7AKK - chains A and D of the 6 polymer chains in the assembly; structure by X-ray diffraction, 3.40 A resolution.

Chain A:
Protein: Complement C3b alpha' chain
Organism: Homo sapiens
Reference sequence: P01024 (CO3_HUMAN); aligned to UniProt positions 749-1646 over residues 646-1543 (the alignment contains insertions or deletions, so no single offset holds)
Amino-acid sequence (898 residues; numbered 646 to 1543; the number before each row is that of its first residue):
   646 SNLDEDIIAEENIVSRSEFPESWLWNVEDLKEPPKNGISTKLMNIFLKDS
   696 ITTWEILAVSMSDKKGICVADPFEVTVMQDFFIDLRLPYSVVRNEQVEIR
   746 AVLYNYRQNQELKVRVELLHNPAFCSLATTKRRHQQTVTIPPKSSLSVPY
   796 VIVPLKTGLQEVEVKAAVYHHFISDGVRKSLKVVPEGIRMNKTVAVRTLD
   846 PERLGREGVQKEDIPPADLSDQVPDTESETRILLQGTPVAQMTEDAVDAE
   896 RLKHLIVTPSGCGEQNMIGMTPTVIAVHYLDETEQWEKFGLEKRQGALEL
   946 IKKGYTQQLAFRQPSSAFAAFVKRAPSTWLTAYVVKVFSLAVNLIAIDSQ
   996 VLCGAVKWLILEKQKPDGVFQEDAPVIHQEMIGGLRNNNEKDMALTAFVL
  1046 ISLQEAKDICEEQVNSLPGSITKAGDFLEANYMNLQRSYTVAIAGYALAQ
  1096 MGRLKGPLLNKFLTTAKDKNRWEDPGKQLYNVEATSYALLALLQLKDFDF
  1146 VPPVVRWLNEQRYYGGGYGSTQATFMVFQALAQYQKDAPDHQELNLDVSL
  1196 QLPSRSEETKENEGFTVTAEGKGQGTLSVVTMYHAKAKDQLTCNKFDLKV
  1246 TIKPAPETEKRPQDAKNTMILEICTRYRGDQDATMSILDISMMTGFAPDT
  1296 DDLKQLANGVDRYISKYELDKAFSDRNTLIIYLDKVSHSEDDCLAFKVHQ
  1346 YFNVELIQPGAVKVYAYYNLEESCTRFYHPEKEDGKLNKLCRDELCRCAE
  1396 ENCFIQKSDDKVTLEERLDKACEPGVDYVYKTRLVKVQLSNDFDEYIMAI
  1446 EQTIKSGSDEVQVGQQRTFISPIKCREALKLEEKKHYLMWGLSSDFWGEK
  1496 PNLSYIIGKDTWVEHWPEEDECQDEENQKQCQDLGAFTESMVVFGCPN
Disordered / not traced: 646-648, 1186-1236, 1403-1404
Swiss-Prot annotation at these positions:
  - site (Cleavage): Arg-851, Glu-852, Arg-1200, Ser-1201
  - modified residue: Ser-865 (Phosphoserine)
  - glycosylation: Asn-836 (N-linked (GlcNAc...) asparagine)
  - cross-link: Cys-907 to Gln-910 (Isoglutamyl cysteine thioester (Cys-Gln))
Cystine bridges: Cys-770/Cys-1393, Cys-998/Cys-1055, Cys-1238/Cys-1369, Cys-1269/Cys-1338, Cys-1386/Cys-1391, Cys-1398/Cys-1470, Cys-1517/Cys-1526
Metal / ion sites: K+: Ile-696, Thr-697; Mg2+: Asp-1144 (shared with Ser-142(D), Ser-144(D), Thr-209(D) of chain D)
Reported in the primary citation:
  - conformationally variable residues (order/disorder transition): Ile-913 to Leu-954, Cys-1269 to Ser-1281, Lys-1299 to Lys-1330

Chain D:
Protein: Integrin alpha-M
Organism: Homo sapiens
Reference sequence: P11215 (ITAM_HUMAN); residues 127-321 here correspond to UniProt positions 143-337 (UniProt number = residue number + 16)
Amino-acid sequence (195 residues; row label = number of the first residue in the row):
   127 GSPQEDSDIAFLIDGSGSIIPHDFRRMKEFVSTVMEQLKKSKTLFSLMQY
   177 SEEFRIHFTFKEFQNNPNPRSLVKPITQLLGRTHTATGIRKVVRELFNIT
   227 NGARKNAFKILVVITDGEKFGDPLGYEDVIPEADREGVIRYVIGVGDAFR
   277 SEKSRQELNTIASKPPRDHVFQVNNFEALKTIQNQLREKGFAIEG
Disordered / not traced: 127-130, 316-321
Construct notes: engineered mutation Ser-128 (Cys144 in P11215), Gly-316 (Ile332 in P11215)
Swiss-Prot annotation at these positions:
  - glycosylation: Asn-224 (N-linked (GlcNAc...) asparagine)
Metal / ion sites: Mg2+: Ser-142, Ser-144, Thr-209 (shared with Asp-1144(A) of chain A)
Reported in the primary citation:
  - conformationally variable residues (order/disorder transition): Glu-303 to Arg-313
  - specificity-determining residues: Glu-179, Lys-217, Arg-220, Asn-224, Glu-253, Glu-258, Arg-261, Glu-262, Lys-279, Gln-282, Arg-293
  - post-translational modification sites: Asn-224 (citing earlier work)

Interface between chain A and chain D:
Residue-residue contacts (23):
  Lys-1114(A) with Leu-205(D), hydrogen bond (side chain-backbone); Leu-206(D); Gly-207(D)
  Asp-1142(A) with Phe-246(D)
  Phe-1143(A) with Ser-144(D)
  Asp-1144(A) with Ser-142(D), hydrogen bond; Gly-143(D); Ser-144(D), hydrogen bond; Gly-207(D); Arg-208(D); Thr-209(D), hydrogen bond; Phe-246(D)
  Phe-1145(A) with Glu-178(D); Leu-206(D); Gly-207(D); Arg-208(D)
  Pro-1147(A) with Gly-143(D)
  Pro-1148(A) with Gly-143(D)
  Arg-1151(A) with Gly-143(D); Ile-145(D); Ile-146(D); Pro-147(D); Leu-206(D)
Other interface residues (no listed pair), chain A (11 interface residues in all): Leu-1104, Leu-1108, Asp-1113
Other interface residues (no listed pair), chain D (15 interface residues in all): Glu-179, Glu-244
From the paper, about this interface:
  - interface residues, chain D: Ser-142(D), Glu-178(D), Leu-205(D)

Overview:
11 residues of chain A face 15 of chain D across their interface; the contacts include 4 hydrogen bonds. Among
the polar pairs are Lys-1114(A)/Leu-205(D), Asp-1144(A)/Ser-142(D) and Asp-1144(A)/Ser-144(D). Ile-696(A) and
Thr-697(A) coordinate K+. Asp-1144(A), Ser-142(D), Ser-144(D) and Thr-209(D) coordinate Mg2+. From the paper:
interface residues Ser-142(D), Glu-178(D) and Leu-205(D); specificity determinants Glu-179(D), Lys-217(D) and
Arg-220(D) among others.
Here chain A is Complement C3b alpha' chain and chain D is Integrin alpha-M, both from Homo sapiens. Entry
7AKK (Structure of a complement factor-receptor complex) was determined by X-ray diffraction.
